7SPK - chains AB9 and EF10 of the 32 polymer chains in the assembly; structure by electron microscopy, 3.90 A resolution.

== Chain AB9 ==
Molecule: TraV
Organism: Salmonella typhi
UniProt: Q8KNL2 (Q8KNL2_SALTI); residue numbers follow UniProt; this construct covers 1-204
Sequence (204 residues; row label = number of the first residue in the row):
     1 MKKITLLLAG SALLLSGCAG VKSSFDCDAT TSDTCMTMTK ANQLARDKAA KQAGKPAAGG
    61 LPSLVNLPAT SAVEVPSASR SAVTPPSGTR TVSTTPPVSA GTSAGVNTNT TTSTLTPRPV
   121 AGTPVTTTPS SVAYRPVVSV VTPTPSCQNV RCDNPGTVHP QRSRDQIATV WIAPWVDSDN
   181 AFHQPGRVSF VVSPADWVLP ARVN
Unresolved in the structure: 1-17, 55-204

== Chain EF10 ==
Molecule: TraB
Organism: Salmonella typhi
UniProt: Q8KNL7 (Q8KNL7_SALTI); residues 1-453 here = UniProt positions 1-453
Sequence (453 residues; each row starts with the number of its first residue):
     1 MANVNKVVRR RQVALLIALV LGIGAGGAGT WMVSEMNLKK APPAKAPKGE PAPDMTGVVN
    61 QSFDNKVQRS AIAEAQRLNK ETQTEIKKLR TEMGLVSRDL KGSQDRIREL EDQNQLLQTQ
   121 LEAGKNFDSL SAEPLPGALA SQGKPAPAGN VPPPTSFWPA GGGQAPAAPV MTPIQRPGMM
   181 DSQEFSLPDT GPKKPRFPWI SSGSFVEAIV VEGADANASV TGDKNTAPMQ LRLTGKVQMP
   241 NDEEFDLTGC FVTLEAWGDV SSERAIVRSR SISCKLGDDD IDQKIAGHVS FMGKNGIKGE
   301 VVMRNGQILL YAGGAGFLDG IGKGIEKASS TTVGVGATAS MSAADIGQAG LGGGVSSAAK
   361 TLSDYYIKRA EQYHPVIPIG AGNEVTLVFQ DGFQLETLEE ARAKAAARKK QNQPSASSTP
   421 AAMPGNTPDM LKQLQDFRVG DTVDPATGQV VTQ
Unresolved in the structure: 1-193, 332-354, 414-453
Disulfides: C250-C274

== How chain AB9 and chain EF10 interact ==
Pairs across the interface - 10 pairs, chain AB9 then chain EF10:
  D33(AB9) with K294(EF10)
  C35(AB9) with M292(EF10)
  M36(AB9) with M292(EF10); G293(EF10)
  T37(AB9) with M292(EF10)
  M38(AB9) with F205(EF10), hydrophobic; G293(EF10); T386(EF10)
  N42(AB9) with F205(EF10)
  R46(AB9) with D242(EF10), salt bridge
Other interface residues (no listed pair), chain AB9 (8 interface residues in all): T39
Other interface residues (no listed pair), chain EF10 (8 interface residues in all): S290, V388

== Summary ==
The chain AB9/chain EF10 interface involves 8 residues from each chain; the contacts include 1 salt bridge.
Its one salt-bridged contact is R46(AB9)-D242(EF10).
Here chain AB9 is TraV and chain EF10 is TraB, both from Salmonella typhi. Entry 7SPK (Models for C16
reconstruction of Outer Membrane Core Complex (OMCC) of Type IV Secretion System (T4SS) ...) was determined by
electron microscopy, deposited together with 7SPB, 7SPC, 7SPI and 7SPJ.
